8RIZ - chains A and K of the 5 polymer chains in the assembly; structure by electron microscopy, 3.60 A resolution.

# Chain A
Molecule: Tubulin alpha-1B chain
From: Sus scrofa
Reference sequence: Q2XVP4 (TBA1B_PIG); residues 1-451 here = UniProt positions 1-451
Chain sequence (451 residues; row label = number of the first residue in the row):
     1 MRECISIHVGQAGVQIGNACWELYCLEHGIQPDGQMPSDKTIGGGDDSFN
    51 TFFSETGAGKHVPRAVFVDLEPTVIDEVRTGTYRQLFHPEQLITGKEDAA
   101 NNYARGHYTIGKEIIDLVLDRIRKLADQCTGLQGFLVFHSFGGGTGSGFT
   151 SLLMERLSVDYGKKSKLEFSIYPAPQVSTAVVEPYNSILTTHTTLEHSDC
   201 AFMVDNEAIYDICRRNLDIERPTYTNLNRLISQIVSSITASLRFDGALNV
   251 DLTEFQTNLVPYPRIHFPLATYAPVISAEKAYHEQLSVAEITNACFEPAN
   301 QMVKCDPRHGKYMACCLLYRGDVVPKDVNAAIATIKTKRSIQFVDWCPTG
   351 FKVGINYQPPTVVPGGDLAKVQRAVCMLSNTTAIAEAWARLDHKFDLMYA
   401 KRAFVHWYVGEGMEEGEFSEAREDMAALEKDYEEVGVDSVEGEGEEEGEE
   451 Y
Unresolved in the structure: 38-46, 438-451
Ligand contacts: GTP (guanosine-5'-triphosphate): G10, Q11, A12, Q15, I16, E71, D98, A99, A100, N101, S140, F141, G143, G144, T145, G146, I171, T179, E183, N206, Y224, L227, N228
Curated features (UniProtKB/Swiss-Prot):
  - motif: M1 to C4 (MREC motif)
  - active site: E254
  - binding site (GTP): G10, Q11, A12, Q15, E71, A99, S140, G143, G144, T145, G146, T179, E183, N206, Y224, N228, L252
  - binding site (Mg(2+)): E71
  - site: Y451 (Involved in polymerization)
  - modified residue: K40 (N6,N6,N6-trimethyllysine), S48 (Phosphoserine), S232 (Phosphoserine), Y282 (3'-nitrotyrosine), R339 (Omega-N-methylarginine), S439 (Phosphoserine), E443 (5-glutamyl polyglutamate), E445 (5-glutamyl polyglutamate), Y451 (3'-nitrotyrosine)
  - cross-link (Glycyl lysine isopeptide (Lys-Gly)): K326 (interchain with G-Cter in ubiquitin), K370 (interchain with G-Cter in ubiquitin)

# Chain K
Molecule: Kinesin-1 heavy chain
From: Homo sapiens
Reference sequence: P33176 (KINH_HUMAN); numbering as in UniProt (aligned over 1-963)
Chain sequence (963 residues; row label = number of the first residue in the row):
     1 MADLAECNIKVMCRFRPLNESEVNRGDKYIAKFQGEDTVVIASKPYAFDR
    51 VFQSSTSQEQVYNDCAKKIVKDVLEGYNGTIFAYGQTSSGKTHTMEGKLH
   101 DPEGMGIIPRIVQDIFNYIYSMDENLEFHIKVSYFEIYLDKIRDLLDVSK
   151 TNLSVHEDKNRVPYVKGCTERFVCSPDEVMDTIDEGKSNRHVAVTNMNEH
   201 SSRSHSIFLINVKQENTQTEQKLSGKLYLVDLAGSEKVSKTGAEGAVLDE
   251 AKNINKSLSALGNVISALAEGSTYVPYRDSKMTRILQDSLGGNCRTTIVI
   301 CCSPSSYNESETKSTLLFGQRAKTIKNTVCVNVELTAEQWKKKYEKEKEK
   351 NKILRNTIQWLENELNRWRNGETVPIDEQFDKEKANLEAFTVDKDITLTN
   401 DKPATAIGVIGNFTDAERRKCEEEIAKLYKQLDDKDEEINQQSQLVEKLK
   451 TQMLDQEELLASTRRDQDNMQAELNRLQAENDASKEEVKEVLQALEELAV
   501 NYDQKSQEVEDKTKEYELLSDELNQKSATLASIDAELQKLKEMTNHQKKR
   551 AAEMMASLLKDLAEIGIAVGNNDVKQPEGTGMIDEEFTVARLYISKMKSE
   601 VKTMVKRCKQLESTQTESNKKMEENEKELAACQLRISQHEAKIKSLTEYL
   651 QNVEQKKRQLEESVDALSEELVQLRAQEKVHEMEKEHLNKVQTANEVKQA
   701 VEQQIQSHRETHQKQISSLRDEVEAKAKLITDLQDQNQKMMLEQERLRVE
   751 HEKLKATDQEKSRKLHELTVMQDRREQARQDLKGLEETVAKELQTLHNLR
   801 KLFVQDLATRVKKSAEIDSDDTGGSAAQKQKISFLENNLEQLTKVHKQLV
   851 RDNADLRCELPKLEKRLRATAERVKALESALKEAKENASRDRKRYQQEVD
   901 RIKEAVRSKNMARRGHSAQIAKPIRPGQHPAASPTHPSAIRGGGAFVQNS
   951 QPVAVRGGGGKQV
Unresolved in the structure: 1-7, 195-198, 324-963
Ligand contacts: ADP (adenosine-5'-diphosphate): R14, R16, P17, Q58, Q86, T87, S88, S89, G90, K91, T92, H93
Curated features (UniProtKB/Swiss-Prot):
  - binding site (ATP): G85 to T92
  - modified residue: A2 (N-acetylalanine), S933 (Phosphoserine), R956 (Omega-N-methylarginine)
  - cross-link: K213 (Glycyl lysine isopeptide (Lys-Gly) (interchain with G-Cter in SUMO2))

# Chain A / chain K interface
Pairs across the interface - 21 pairs, chain A then chain K:
  Y108(A) with V238(K), hydrophobic; S239(K); G242(K); A243(K), hydrogen bond (side chain-backbone)
  T109(A) with K252(K)
  K112(A) with E244(K), salt bridge
  R402(A) with N263(K); R321(K)
  V409(A) with N255(K)
  G410(A) with K252(K)
  E411(A) with K252(K), salt bridge
  G412(A) with V238(K); K252(K)
  M413(A) with N255(K)
  E414(A) with S235(K); E236(K); K237(K), salt bridge; S314(K), hydrogen bond
  G416(A) with L317(K)
  E417(A) with K237(K), salt bridge
  S419(A) with L317(K)
Also at the interface, not in a pair above, chain A (17 interface residues in all): H107, H406, E415, E423
Also at the interface, not in a pair above, chain K (18 interface residues in all): K44, L248, K256, S259

# In short
17 residues of chain A face 18 of chain K across their interface, with 2 hydrogen bonds and 4 salt bridges.
Polar contacts include K112(A)-E244(K), E411(A)-K252(K) and E414(A)-K237(K). Bound to chain A: GTP. Chain K
binds ADP.
Chain A is Tubulin alpha-1B chain (Sus scrofa) and chain K is Kinesin-1 heavy chain (Homo sapiens); the
structure, Microtubule-associated kinesin-1 tail complex bound to ADP, two-headed state, was determined by
electron microscopy together with 8RHB, 8RHH and 8RIK from the same study.
